7CKX - chains A and N of the 5 polymer chains in the assembly; structure by electron microscopy, 3.54 A resolution.

Chain A:
Molecule: Guanine nucleotide-binding protein G(s) subunit alpha isoforms short
Source organism: Homo sapiens
UniProt: P63092 (GNAS2_HUMAN); numbering as in UniProt (aligned over 1-394)
Amino-acid sequence (394 residues; each row starts with the number of its first residue):
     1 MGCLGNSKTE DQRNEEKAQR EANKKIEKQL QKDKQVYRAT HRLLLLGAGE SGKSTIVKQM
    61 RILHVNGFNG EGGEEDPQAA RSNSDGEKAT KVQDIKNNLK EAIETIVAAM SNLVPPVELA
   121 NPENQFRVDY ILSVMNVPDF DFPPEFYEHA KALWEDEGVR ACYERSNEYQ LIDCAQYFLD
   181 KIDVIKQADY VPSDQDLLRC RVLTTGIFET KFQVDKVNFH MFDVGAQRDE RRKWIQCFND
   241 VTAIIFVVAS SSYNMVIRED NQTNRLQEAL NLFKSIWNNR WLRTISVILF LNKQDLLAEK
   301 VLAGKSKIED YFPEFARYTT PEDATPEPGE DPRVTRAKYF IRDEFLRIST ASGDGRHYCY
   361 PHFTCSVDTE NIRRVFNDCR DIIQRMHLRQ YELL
Disordered / not traced: 1-10, 64-204, 256-262
Construct notes: engineered mutation Thr205 (Ser in P63092), Ala226 (Gly in P63092), Ser366 (Ala in P63092)

Chain N:
Molecule: Nanobody 35
Source organism: Lama glama
Notes: antibody fragment or engineered binder
Amino-acid sequence (156 residues; numbered -21 to 134; the number before each row is that of its first residue; numbers below 1 keep their minus sign (Met-21 is residue -21)):
   -21 MKYLLPTAAA GLLLLAAQPA MAQVQLQESG GGLVQPGGSL RLSCAASGFT FSNYKMNWVR
    39 QAPGKGLEWV SDISQSGASI SYTGSVKGRF TISRDNAKNT LYLQMNSLKP EDTAVYYCAR
    99 CPAPFTRDCF DVTSTTYAYR GQGTQVTVSS HHHHHH
Disordered / not traced: -21 to 0, 129-134
Disulfide bonds: Cys22-Cys96, Cys99-Cys107

How chain A and chain N interact:
Residue-residue contacts (33):
  Asp229(A) - Thr111(N)
  Asp229(A) - Ser112(N)  hydrogen bond (side chain-backbone)
  Glu230(A) - Thr111(N)
  Glu230(A) - Thr114(N)
  Arg232(A) - Pro100(N)
  Arg232(A) - Phe108(N)
  Arg232(A) - Tyr115(N)
  Arg232(A) - Ala116(N)
  Met255(A) - Lys43(N)
  Thr263(A) - Lys43(N)  hydrogen bond
  Thr263(A) - Glu46(N)
  Asn264(A) - Thr61(N)
  Gln267(A) - Trp47(N)
  Gln267(A) - Thr61(N)
  Gln267(A) - Gly62(N)
  Glu268(A) - Val110(N)
  Asn271(A) - Trp47(N)
  Asn271(A) - Val110(N)
  Leu272(A) - Phe108(N)  hydrophobic
  Lys274(A) - Asp50(N)  salt bridge
  Lys274(A) - Arg105(N)
  Ser275(A) - Asp106(N)
  Ser275(A) - Cys107(N)
  Ser275(A) - Phe108(N)
  Asn278(A) - Thr104(N)
  Asn278(A) - Arg105(N)
  Asn278(A) - Asp106(N)
  Asn279(A) - Asp106(N)
  Arg280(A) - Asp106(N)
  Tyr311(A) - Gly62(N)
  Pro313(A) - Gly62(N)
  Pro313(A) - Lys65(N)
  Glu314(A) - Lys65(N)  salt bridge
Other interface residues (no listed pair), chain A (26 interface residues in all): Arg228, Arg231, Ile235, Ile276, Arg283, Asp310, Phe312, Ser352
Other interface residues (no listed pair), chain N (22 interface residues in all): Gly44, Leu45, Ser63

Summary:
Chain A and chain N form an interface of 26 and 22 residues respectively; the contacts include 2 hydrogen
bonds and 2 salt bridges. Polar pairs include Lys274(A)-Asp50(N), Glu314(A)-Lys65(N) and Asp229(A)-Ser112(N).
Chain A is Guanine nucleotide-binding protein G(s) subunit alpha isoforms short (Homo sapiens) and chain N is
Nanobody 35 (Lama glama); the structure, Cryo-EM structure of A77636 bound dopamine receptor DRD1-Gs signaling
complex, was determined by electron microscopy, deposited together with 7CKW, 7CKY, 7CKZ and 7CRH.
